PDB entry 3MC0 | X-ray diffraction, 2.00 A resolution | chains A and B

[Chain A]
Name: variable beta 8.2  mouse T cell receptor
Source organism: Mus musculus
Reference sequence: A2NTY6 (A2NTY6_MOUSE); aligned to UniProt positions 31-139 over residues 2-116 (the alignment contains insertions or deletions, so no single offset holds)
Amino-acid sequence (109 residues; each row starts with the number of its first residue; note: 6 numbers in that range are skipped by the numbering (no residue carries them; nothing is unmodelled there)):
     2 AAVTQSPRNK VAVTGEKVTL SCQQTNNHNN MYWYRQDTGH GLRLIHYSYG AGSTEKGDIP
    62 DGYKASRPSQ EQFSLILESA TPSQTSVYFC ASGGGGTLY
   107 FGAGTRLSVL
Cystine bridges: Cys23-Cys91
Sequence notes: engineered mutation Glu17 (Gly46 in A2NTY6), Gln24 (Asn53 in A2NTY6), Gln73 (Asn102 in A2NTY6), Ser80 (Leu109 in A2NTY6), Gly97 (Asp131 in A2NTY6), Leu99 (Gln133 in A2NTY6), Ala109 (Pro137 in A2NTY6), Ser114 (Leu142 in A2NTY6)
From the paper describing this entry:
  - conformationally variable residues (side-chain flip): Glu56

[Chain B]
Name: Enterotoxin SEG
Source organism: Staphylococcus aureus
Reference sequence: D0EMB6 (D0EMB6_STAAU); residues 1-233 here = UniProt positions 1-233
Amino-acid sequence (239 residues; each row starts with the number of its first residue):
     1 QPDPKLDELN KVSDYKSNKG TMGNVMNLYM SPPVEGRGVI NSRQFLSHDL IFPIEYKSYN
    61 EVKTELENTE LANNYKGKKV DIFGVPYFYT CIIPKSEPDI NQNFGGCCMY GGLTFNSSEN
   121 ERDKLITVQV TIDNRQSLGF TITTNKNMVT IQELDYKARH WLTKEKKLYE FDGSAFESGY
   181 IKFTEKNNTS FWFDLFPKKE LVPFVPYKFL NIYGDNKVVD SKSIKMEVFL NTHHHHHHH
Not modelled in the structure: 98-102, 234-239
Cystine bridges: Cys91-Cys108
Sequence notes: expression tag (234-239)
From the paper describing this entry:
  - conformationally variable residues (side-chain flip): Lys19

[Interface between chain A and chain B]
Pairs across the interface - 22 pairs, chain A then chain B:
  His47(A) with Phe171(B)
  Tyr50(A) with Tyr89(B)
  Ala52(A) with Tyr59(B); Phe88(B); Tyr89(B)
  Gly53(A) with Asn24(B)
  Ser54(A) with Asn24(B)
  Thr55(A) with Thr21(B); Asn24(B), hydrogen bond (backbone-side chain); Phe171(B)
  Glu56(A) with Thr21(B); Asn24(B), hydrogen bond; Pro203(B); Phe204(B), hydrogen bond (side chain-backbone)
  Lys57(A) with Lys19(B); Gly20(B), hydrogen bond (side chain-backbone); Thr21(B); Asp172(B), salt bridge
  Gly58(A) with Lys19(B), hydrogen bond (backbone-side chain)
  Tyr64(A) with Phe171(B)
  Lys65(A) with Phe171(B)
  Ala66(A) with Phe171(B)
Also at the interface, not in a pair above, chain A (13 interface residues in all): Gly51
Also at the interface, not in a pair above, chain B (13 interface residues in all): Lys16, Val202
The authors on this interface:
  - pairs named by the authors: His47(A)-Phe171(B), Tyr50(A)-Tyr89(B), Ala52(A)-Phe88(B), Gly53(A)-Asn24(B), Ser54(A)-Asn24(B), Thr55(A)-Asn24(B), Glu56(A)-Phe204(B) (hydrogen bond), Glu56(A)-Pro203(B), Lys57(A)-Thr21(B), Lys57(A)-Asp172(B), Lys57(A)-Gly20(B), Gly58(A)-Lys19(B), Asn24(B)-Glu56(A) (hydrogen bond), Tyr89(B)-Ser54(A), Phe171(B)-Thr55(A), Pro203(B)-Tyr50(A)
  - interface residues, chain B: Asn24(B), Phe171(B)

[In short]
The chain A/chain B interface involves 13 residues from each chain, with 5 hydrogen bonds and 1 salt bridge.
Among the polar pairs are Lys57(A)-Asp172(B), Thr55(A)-Asn24(B) and Glu56(A)-Asn24(B). The authors report
contacts between His47(A) and Phe171(B), Tyr50(A) and Tyr89(B) and Ala52(A) and Phe88(B) among others;
hydrogen bonds between Glu56(A) and Phe204(B) and Asn24(B) and Glu56(A). The paper reports interface residues
Asn24(B) and Phe171(B); conformational variability at Glu56(A) and Lys19(B).
Here chain A is variable beta 8.2  mouse T cell receptor (Mus musculus) and chain B is Enterotoxin SEG
(Staphylococcus aureus). Entry 3MC0 (Crystal Structure of Staphylococcal Enterotoxin G (SEG) in Complex with a
Mouse T-cell Receptor beta Chain) was determined by X-ray diffraction, deposited together with 3OWE.
